PDB entry 6YRQ | X-ray diffraction, 1.90 A resolution | chains A and C of the 8 polymer chains in the assembly

# Chain A (and C)
Protein: Envelope polyprotein
Organism: Andes orthohantavirus
Notes: chain C of this document is another copy of the same molecule, construct and numbering; everything in this record applies to it too
Reference sequence: Q9E006 (Q9E006_9VIRU); residues 375-484 here = UniProt positions 375-484
Sequence (149 residues; row label = number of the first residue in the row):
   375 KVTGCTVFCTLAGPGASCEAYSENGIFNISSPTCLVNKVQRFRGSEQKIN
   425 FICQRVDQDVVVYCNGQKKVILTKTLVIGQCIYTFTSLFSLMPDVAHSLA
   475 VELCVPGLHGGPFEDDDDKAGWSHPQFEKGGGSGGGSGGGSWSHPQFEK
Not modelled in the structure: 375-378, 414-418, 483-523
Disulfide bonds: Cys-379/Cys-438, Cys-383/Cys-392, Cys-408/Cys-427, Cys-455/Cys-478
Covalent attachments: N-acetylglucosamine (NAG) linked to Asn-402
Construct notes: expression tag (485-523)
UniProt features mapped onto this chain:
  - glycosylation: Asn-402 (N-linked (GlcNAc...) asparagine)
Reported in the primary citation:
  - post-translational modification sites: Asn-402

# Chain A / chain C interface
Pairs across the interface - 41 pairs, chain A then chain C:
  Leu-385(A) / Tyr-457(C)
  Leu-385(A) / Thr-460(C)
  Ala-386(A) / Phe-382(C)
  Ala-386(A) / Thr-384(C)
  Gly-387(A) / Thr-384(C)
  Gly-387(A) / Gly-453(C)
  Gly-387(A) / Tyr-457(C)
  Pro-388(A) / Phe-382(C)  hydrophobic
  Pro-388(A) / Gly-453(C)
  Pro-388(A) / Ile-456(C)  hydrophobic
  Pro-388(A) / His-471(C)
  Leu-409(A) / Thr-380(C)
  Leu-409(A) / Tyr-395(C)
  Val-410(A) / Tyr-395(C)
  Asn-411(A) / Tyr-395(C)  hydrogen bond (backbone-side chain)
  Asn-411(A) / Glu-397(C)
  Asn-411(A) / Gln-421(C)  hydrogen bond (backbone-side chain)
  Lys-412(A) / Gln-421(C)
  Asn-424(A) / Lys-422(C)  hydrogen bond (backbone-side chain)
  Ile-426(A) / Phe-382(C)  hydrophobic
  Ile-426(A) / Glu-393(C)
  Gln-428(A) / Thr-380(C)
  Gln-428(A) / Phe-382(C)
  Val-430(A) / His-471(C)
  Asp-431(A) / His-471(C)  salt bridge
  Asp-431(A) / Val-475(C)
  Thr-447(A) / His-471(C)
  Lys-448(A) / Pro-467(C)
  Lys-448(A) / Asp-468(C)  salt bridge
  Val-451(A) / Thr-460(C)
  Val-451(A) / Ser-464(C)
  Val-451(A) / Pro-467(C)  hydrophobic
  Val-451(A) / Ala-470(C)  hydrophobic
  Ile-452(A) / Pro-467(C)  hydrophobic
  Gln-454(A) / Tyr-457(C)  hydrogen bond
  Gln-454(A) / Ser-461(C)  hydrogen bond
  Cys-455(A) / Ser-464(C)
  Cys-455(A) / Leu-465(C)  hydrophobic
  Thr-458(A) / Ser-461(C)
  Phe-459(A) / Leu-465(C)  hydrophobic
  Leu-477(A) / Leu-465(C)
Interface residues without a listed pair, chain A (26 interface residues in all): Phe-425, Cys-427, Tyr-457, Cys-478
Interface residues without a listed pair, chain C (21 interface residues in all): Val-381

# In short
The interface between chain A and chain C involves 26 residues on one side and 21 on the other; the contacts
include 5 hydrogen bonds and 2 salt bridges. Among the polar pairs are Asp-431(A)/His-471(C),
Lys-448(A)/Asp-468(C) and Asn-411(A)/Tyr-395(C). N-acetylglucosamine is covalently linked to Asn-402(A). The
paper reports a modification site at Asn-402(A).
Chain A and chain C are both Envelope polyprotein (Andes orthohantavirus); the structure, Crystal structure of
the tetramerization domain of the glycoprotein Gn (Andes virus) at pH 4.6, was determined by X-ray diffraction
(same publication as 6YRB).
